4R53 - chains C and D of the 4 polymer chains in the assembly; structure by X-ray diffraction, 2.00 A resolution.

== Chain C (and D) ==
Protein: 4-hydroxy-tetrahydrodipicolinate synthase
Organism: Campylobacter jejuni subsp. jejuni
Notes: EC 4.3.3.7; chain D of this document is another copy of the same molecule, construct and numbering; everything in this record applies to it too
UniProt: Q9PPB4 (DAPA_CAMJE); numbering as in UniProt (aligned over 1-298)
Amino-acid sequence (306 residues; each row starts with the number of its first residue; numbers below 1 keep their minus sign (His-7 is residue -7)):
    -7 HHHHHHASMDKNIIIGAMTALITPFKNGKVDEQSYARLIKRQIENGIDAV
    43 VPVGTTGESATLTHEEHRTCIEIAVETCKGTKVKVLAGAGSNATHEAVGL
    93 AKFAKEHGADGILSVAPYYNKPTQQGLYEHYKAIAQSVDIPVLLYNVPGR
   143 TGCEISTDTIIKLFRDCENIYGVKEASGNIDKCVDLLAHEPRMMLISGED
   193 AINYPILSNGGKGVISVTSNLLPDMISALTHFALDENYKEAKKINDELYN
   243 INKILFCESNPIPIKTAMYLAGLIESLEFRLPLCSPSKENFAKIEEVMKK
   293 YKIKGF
Disordered / not traced: -7 to 3 (chain D: -7 to 1)
Differences from the reference sequence: expression tag (-7 to 0)
Swiss-Prot annotation at these positions:
  - active site: Tyr137 (Proton donor/acceptor), Lys166 (Schiff-base intermediate with substrate)
  - binding site (pyruvate): Thr48, Ile207
  - site (Part of a proton relay during catalysis): Thr47, Tyr111

== Interface between chain C and chain D ==
Residue-residue contacts (62; chain C residue first):
  Thr47(C) - Tyr111(D)  hydrogen bond
  Ala52(C) - Asn84(D)
  Ala52(C) - Ala85(D)
  Ala52(C) - Asn112(D)
  Thr53(C) - Ala85(D)
  Thr53(C) - His87(D)  hydrogen bond (backbone-side chain)
  Asn84(C) - Ala52(D)
  Asn84(C) - Pro274(D)
  Ala85(C) - Ala52(D)
  Ala85(C) - Thr53(D)
  Thr86(C) - Leu273(D)  hydrogen bond (backbone-backbone)
  Thr86(C) - Pro274(D)
  His87(C) - Thr53(D)
  Val107(C) - Tyr111(D)
  Pro109(C) - Pro274(D)  hydrophobic
  Tyr110(C) - Tyr110(D)  hydrophobic
  Tyr110(C) - Tyr111(D)  hydrophobic
  Tyr111(C) - Thr47(D)  hydrogen bond
  Tyr111(C) - Val107(D)
  Tyr111(C) - Tyr110(D)  hydrophobic
  Tyr111(C) - Tyr137(D)
  Tyr111(C) - Arg142(D)  hydrogen bond (backbone-side chain)
  Tyr111(C) - Thr143(D)
  Asn112(C) - Arg142(D)
  Asn112(C) - Pro274(D)
  Asn112(C) - Leu275(D)
  Lys113(C) - Gly141(D)  hydrogen bond (side chain-backbone)
  Lys113(C) - Arg142(D)
  Lys113(C) - Ser251(D)  hydrogen bond (backbone-side chain)
  Pro114(C) - Pro274(D)
  Thr115(C) - Glu250(D)
  Thr115(C) - Cys276(D)
  Gln117(C) - Cys276(D)
  Gly118(C) - Pro274(D)
  Gly118(C) - Cys276(D)
  Glu121(C) - Leu273(D)
  Tyr137(C) - Tyr111(D)
  Gly141(C) - Lys113(D)  hydrogen bond (backbone-side chain)
  Gly141(C) - Gly144(D)
  Arg142(C) - Tyr111(D)  hydrogen bond (side chain-backbone)
  Arg142(C) - Asn112(D)
  Arg142(C) - Lys113(D)
  Arg142(C) - Thr143(D)
  Thr143(C) - Tyr111(D)
  Thr143(C) - Arg142(D)
  Gly144(C) - Gly141(D)
  Glu250(C) - Thr115(D)
  Ser251(C) - Lys113(D)  hydrogen bond (side chain-backbone)
  Ile254(C) - Thr115(D)
  Leu273(C) - Thr86(D)  hydrogen bond (backbone-side chain)
  Leu273(C) - Glu121(D)
  Pro274(C) - Asn84(D)
  Pro274(C) - Thr86(D)
  Pro274(C) - Pro109(D)  hydrophobic
  Pro274(C) - Asn112(D)
  Pro274(C) - Pro114(D)
  Pro274(C) - Gly118(D)
  Pro274(C) - His122(D)
  Leu275(C) - Asn112(D)
  Cys276(C) - Thr115(D)
  Cys276(C) - Gln117(D)
  Cys276(C) - Gly118(D)
Interface residues without a listed pair, chain C (32 interface residues in all): His122, Val139
Interface residues without a listed pair, chain D (33 interface residues in all): Ser51, Val139, Ile254

== In short ==
32 residues of chain C face 33 of chain D across their interface; the contacts include 11 hydrogen bonds.
Polar contacts include Thr47(C)-Tyr111(D), Thr53(C)-His87(D) and Tyr111(C)-Arg142(D). From UniProt:
active-site residues Tyr137(C) and Lys166(C) and pyruvate-binding residues Thr48(C) and Ile207(C) on chain C.
Both chains are 4-hydroxy-tetrahydrodipicolinate synthase (Campylobacter jejuni subsp. jejuni). Entry 4R53
(dihydrodipicolinate synthase from C. jejuni with vacant active site and vacant allosteric site) was
determined by X-ray diffraction (same publication as 4LY8, 4M19, 4MLJ and 4MLR).
